5HRQ - chains D and L of the 12 polymer chains in the assembly; structure by X-ray diffraction, 1.28 A resolution.

[Chain D (and L)]
Protein: Insulin B-Chain
From: Homo sapiens
Notes: engineered mutation(s): Pro28Hzp; chain L of this document is another copy of the same molecule, construct and numbering; everything in this record applies to it too
UniProt: P01308 (INS_HUMAN); residues 1-30 here correspond to UniProt positions 25-54 (UniProt number = residue number + 24)
Sequence (30 residues; row label = number of the first residue in the row):
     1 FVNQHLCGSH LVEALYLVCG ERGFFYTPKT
Modified positions: P28 ((4S)-4-hydroxy-L-proline; HZP)
Ion coordination: Zn2+: H10 (shared with 1 residue of chain H; H10(L) of chain L)
Residues lining bound ligands: phenol (IPH): C7, H10, L11, A14

[How chain D and chain L interact]
Pairs across the interface (7; chain D residue first):
  N3(D) with F1(L)
  C7(D) with F1(L), hydrophobic; V2(L), hydrophobic; L6(L), hydrophobic
  H10(D) with L6(L); S9(L); H10(L), hydrogen bond
Interface residues without a listed pair, chain D (4 interface residues in all): Q4

[Overview]
4 residues of chain D face 5 of chain L across their interface, with 1 hydrogen bond. The hydrogen-bonded pair
is H10(D)-H10(L). Bound to chain D: phenol.
Both chains are Insulin B-Chain (Homo sapiens). Entry 5HRQ (Insulin with proline analog HzP at position B28 in
the R6 state) was determined by X-ray diffraction together with 5HPR, 5HPU and 5HQI from the same study.
